Entry 7KIM (electron microscopy, 3.38 A resolution); this record covers chains P and Z of the 11 polymer chains in the assembly.

Chain P:
Molecule: 100-nt DNA strand
Sequence (100 nucleotides; each row starts with the number of its first residue):
    64 AATGCCATCT CCAGGCTGGC AGCAGAATGC GACCTGGAGG TTAACCGGTG GCAGCAGCTG
   124 ACCACAACCG ATTTTCTGAC CTGCGCGTTT GCCGGTACAG
Not modelled in the structure: 64-99, 145-163

Chain Z:
Protein: Probable transcriptional regulator WhiB7
Organism: Mycobacterium tuberculosis
UniProtKB: Q6MX01 (WHB7A_MYCTU); residue numbers follow UniProt; this construct covers 1-92
Amino-acid sequence (92 residues; numbered 1 to 92; the number before each row is that of its first residue):
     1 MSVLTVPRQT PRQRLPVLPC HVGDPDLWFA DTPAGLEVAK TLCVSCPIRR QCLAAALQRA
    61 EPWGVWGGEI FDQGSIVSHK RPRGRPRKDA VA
Not modelled in the structure: 1-8, 89-92
Metal / ion sites: 4Fe-4S cluster Fe: Cys20, Cys43, Cys46, Cys52
Residues lining bound ligands: 4Fe-4S cluster (SF4): Leu18, Cys20, Trp28, Cys43, Cys46, Ile48, Arg49, Cys52, Val65, Trp66, Gly67, Gly68
Swiss-Prot annotation at these positions:
  - DNA-binding region: Lys80 to Val91 (A.T hook)
  - binding site ([4Fe-4S] cluster): Cys20, Cys43, Cys46, Cys52

How chain P and chain Z interact:
Contacting residue pairs - 10 pairs, chain P then chain Z:
  DT136(P) - Arg83(Z)  hydrogen bond to the base
  DT137(P) - Arg83(Z)  sugar contact
  DT137(P) - Gly84(Z)  base contact
  DT138(P) - Arg83(Z)  sugar contact
  DT138(P) - Gly84(Z)  sugar contact
  DT138(P) - Arg85(Z)  hydrogen bond to the base
  DC139(P) - Arg85(Z)  sugar contact
  DC139(P) - Arg87(Z)  hydrogen bond to the phosphate
  DT140(P) - Arg87(Z)  salt bridge to the phosphate
  DT140(P) - Lys88(Z)  salt bridge to the phosphate
Also at the interface, not in a pair above, chain P (6 interface residues in all): DT135

Overview:
6 residues of chain P face 5 of chain Z across their interface, with 3 hydrogen bonds and 2 salt bridges.
Polar contacts include DT136(P)-Arg83(Z), DT138(P)-Arg85(Z) and DC139(P)-Arg87(Z). Ligands of chain Z: 4Fe-4S
cluster.
Chain P is a 100-nt DNA strand and chain Z is Probable transcriptional regulator WhiB7 (Mycobacterium
tuberculosis); the structure, Mycobacterium tuberculosis WT RNAP transcription closed promoter complex with
WhiB7 transcription factor, was determined by electron microscopy, deposited together with 7KIF and 7KIN.
